3X32 - chain A; structure by X-ray diffraction, 0.83 A resolution.

# Chain A
Molecule: Cytochrome b5
Source organism: Sus scrofa
Notes: fragment: n-terminal domain
UniProt: P00172 (CYB5_PIG); numbering as in UniProt (aligned over 1-94)
Chain sequence (94 residues; each row starts with the number of its first residue):
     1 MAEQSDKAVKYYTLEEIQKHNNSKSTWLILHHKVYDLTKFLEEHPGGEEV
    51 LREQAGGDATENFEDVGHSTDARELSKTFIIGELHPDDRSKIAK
Disordered / not traced: 1-7
Curated features (UniProtKB/Swiss-Prot):
  - binding site (heme): His-44, His-68
  - modified residue: Ala-2 (N-acetylalanine), Lys-7 (N6-acetyllysine), Lys-10 (N6-acetyllysine), Lys-19 (N6-acetyllysine)
Bound ions: Ca2+ site 1: Glu-42, Glu-48; Ca2+ site 2 near Glu-42 (its only coordinating residue here); heme Fe: His-44, His-68
Small-molecule neighbours: heme (HEM): Leu-28, Leu-30, Tyr-35, Leu-37, Phe-40, His-44, Pro-45, Gly-46, Val-50, Leu-51, Gln-54, Ala-59, Asn-62, Phe-63, Val-66, Gly-67, His-68, Ser-69, Ala-72, Leu-75, Ser-76, Phe-79
What the authors report for this chain:
  - heme coordination: His-44, His-68
  - binding site for heme: Lys-10, Leu-28, Ser-69
  - contacts within the chain: His-44/Gly-47 (hydrogen bond), Phe-63/His-68 (water-mediated contact)
  - Ca2+ coordination: Glu-48, Gln-54, Asp-58
  - conformationally variable residues (loop rearrangement, order/disorder transition, side-chain flip): Phe-40, Val-50, Phe-63, Glu-64 to Gly-67

# Summary
Bound to chain A: heme. Glu-42 and Glu-48 coordinate Ca2+ site 1. The heme Fe site is built by His-44 and
His-68. Curated annotation (UniProt) lists heme-binding residues His-44 and His-68. From the paper: a binding
site for heme at Lys-10, Leu-28 and Ser-69; Ca2+ coordination by Glu-48, Gln-54 and Asp-58.
Chain A is Cytochrome b5 (Sus scrofa); the structure, Crystal structure of the oxidized form of the
solubilized domain of porcine cytochrome b5 in form ..., was determined by X-ray diffraction together with
3X33, 3X34 and 3X35 from the same study.
